PDB entry 6ZYX | electron microscopy, 4.30 A resolution (low resolution: residue-level contacts below are approximate; hydrogen-bond / salt-bridge calls are withheld) | chains N and d of the 10 polymer chains in the assembly

# Chain N
Protein: Dynein light chain 2A
Source organism: Tetrahymena thermophila CU428
UniProtKB: Q1HGH8 (Q1HGH8_TETTH); numbering as in UniProt (aligned over 1-132)
Chain sequence (132 residues; each row starts with the number of its first residue):
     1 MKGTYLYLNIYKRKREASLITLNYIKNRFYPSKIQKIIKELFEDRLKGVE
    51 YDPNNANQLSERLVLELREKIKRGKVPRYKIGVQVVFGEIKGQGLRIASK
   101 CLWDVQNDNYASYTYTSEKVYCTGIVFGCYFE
Disordered / not traced: 1-23

# Chain d
Protein: Dynein intermediate chain 2
Source organism: Tetrahymena thermophila CU428
UniProtKB: I7M008 (I7M008_TETTS); numbering as in UniProt (aligned over 1-667)
Chain sequence (667 residues; numbered 1 to 667; the number before each row is that of its first residue):
     1 MPPKQTKVVASRKTVMPISRAGRAQIRRKDSNTQNNMNDQGMEDEEIDQQ
    51 REGMKNQYEQLTAQELNEDMPSKMLEPKNPQAPKNITVYDYYTRKFKTDE
   101 LVDQMIVHFSMDGDYIWKESNEYKTQEEIRDTKKALIKEAMRKQESEEPG
   151 ANHDEEAIKQTLRNKFNYNTRECQTINPSIRERGVSTEPPPSDTICGNIT
   201 QWEIFDAYYAEIMKDHQIENKKKKEVDQDKKQDQSMYSTSFKRCCKIMER
   251 MVVQNDQEDKYHDYRYYWSQGDNLEAGKNEGHLLPIWRFSNEKQRKKNVT
   301 SICWNPLYPDLFAVSLGSYDFTKQRMGLICLYSLKNTTHPEYAFNCEAGV
   351 MCLDFHPKSAALLAVGLYDGTVLVYDIRNKHKKPIYQSTVRNQKHTDPVW
   401 QVKWNPDTSKNYNFYSISSDGRVMNWILMKNKLEPEEVILLRLVGKNEEE
   451 STLIGLACGLCFDFNKFEPHIFLVGTEEGKIHKCSRAYSGQYQETYNGHL
   501 LAVYKVKWNNFHPRTFISASADWTVRIWDSKYTSQIICFDLSMMVVDAVW
   551 APYSSTVFACATMDKVQVYDLNVDKLNKLAEQKIVKQPKLTNLSFNYKDP
   601 ILLVGDSHGGVTLVKLSPNLCKSGPEIKQTEDKKAMEEFKNVKIEDYERE
   651 KMENLLAVVSKWEREDA
Disordered / not traced: 1-74, 140-162, 189-667

# Chain N / chain d interface
Contacting residue pairs - 36 pairs, chain N then chain d:
  P31(N) - Q81(d)
  K91(N) - Y115(d)
  G92(N) - D114(d)
  G92(N) - Y115(d)
  Q93(N) - M111(d)
  Q93(N) - D112(d)
  G94(N) - M111(d)
  G94(N) - D112(d)
  G94(N) - G113(d)
  L95(N) - F109(d)
  L95(N) - S110(d)
  L95(N) - M111(d)
  R96(N) - V107(d)
  R96(N) - S110(d)
  I97(N) - V107(d)
  I97(N) - H108(d)
  I97(N) - F109(d)
  A98(N) - I106(d)
  S99(N) - I106(d)
  K100(N) - Q104(d)
  C101(N) - P77(d)
  C101(N) - K78(d)
  W103(N) - L75(d)
  W103(N) - P80(d)
  D104(N) - L75(d)
  V105(N) - K78(d)
  V105(N) - P80(d)
  N109(N) - P80(d)
  N109(N) - Q81(d)
  Y110(N) - Q81(d)
  Y110(N) - I106(d)
  S112(N) - H108(d)
  T114(N) - H108(d)
  T114(N) - F109(d)
  Y121(N) - F109(d)
  I125(N) - H108(d)
Other interface residues (no listed pair), chain N (26 interface residues in all): I90, L102, D108, T116, T123
Other interface residues (no listed pair), chain d (18 interface residues in all): N79, M105

# Summary
The interface between chain N and chain d involves 26 residues on one side and 18 on the other.
Chain N is Dynein light chain 2A and chain d is Dynein intermediate chain 2, both from Tetrahymena thermophila
CU428; the structure, Outer Dynein Arm-Shulin complex - Shulin region from Tetrahymena thermophila, was
determined by electron microscopy together with 6ZYY and 6ZYW from the same study.
